PDB entry 5KDQ | X-ray diffraction, 2.15 A resolution | chains C and D of the 4 polymer chains in the assembly

Chain C:
Protein: Hemoglobin subunit alpha
From: Homo sapiens
UniProt: P69905 (HBA_HUMAN); residues 1-141 here correspond to UniProt positions 2-142 (UniProt number = residue number + 1)
Amino-acid sequence (141 residues; each row starts with the number of its first residue):
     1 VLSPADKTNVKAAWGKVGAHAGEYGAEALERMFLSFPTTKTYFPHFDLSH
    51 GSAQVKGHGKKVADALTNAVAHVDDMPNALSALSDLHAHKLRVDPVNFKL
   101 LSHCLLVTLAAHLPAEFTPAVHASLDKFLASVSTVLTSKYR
Swiss-Prot annotation at these positions:
  - binding site (O2): His58
  - binding site (heme b): His87
  - site: Thr8, Asn9 (Microbial infection: Cleavage), Lys11 (Not glycated), Ala13, Trp14 (Microbial infection: Cleavage), Tyr24, Gly25 (Microbial infection: Cleavage), Leu29, Glu30 (Microbial infection: Cleavage), His45, Phe46 (Microbial infection: Cleavage), Asp47, Leu48 (Microbial infection: Cleavage), Ser52, Ala53 (Microbial infection: Cleavage), Val55, Lys56 (Microbial infection: Cleavage), Lys56 (Not glycated), Gly59, Lys60 (Microbial infection: Cleavage), Lys60 (Not glycated), Lys90 (Not glycated), Leu91, Arg92 (Microbial infection: Cleavage), Lys99 (Not glycated), Leu106, Val107 (Microbial infection: Cleavage), Thr108, Leu109 (Microbial infection: Cleavage), Val121, His122 (Microbial infection: Cleavage), Ser133, Thr134 (Microbial infection: Cleavage)
  - modified residue: Ser3 (Phosphoserine), Lys7 (N6-succinyllysine), Thr8 (Phosphothreonine), Lys11 (N6-succinyllysine), Lys16 (N6-acetyllysine), Tyr24 (Phosphotyrosine), Ser35 (Phosphoserine), Lys40 (N6-succinyllysine), Ser49 (Phosphoserine), Ser102 (Phosphoserine), Thr108 (Phosphothreonine), Ser124 (Phosphoserine), Ser131 (Phosphoserine), Thr134 (Phosphothreonine), Thr137 (Phosphothreonine), Ser138 (Phosphoserine)
  - glycosylation (N-linked (Glc) (glycation) lysine): Lys7, Lys16, Lys40, Lys61
Metal / ion sites: heme Fe near His87 (its only coordinating residue here)
Residues lining bound ligands:
  - heme (HEM): Met32, Thr39, Tyr42, Phe43, His45, Phe46, His58, Lys61, Val62, Ala65, Leu66, Leu83, Leu86, His87, Leu91, Val93, Asn97, Phe98, Leu101, Leu105, Val132, Leu136
  - KOH (3-[2-chloranyl-4-(1H-imidazol-2-yl)phenoxy]propanoic acid): Val1, Leu2, Lys127, Phe128, Ala130, Ser131
What the authors report for this chain:
  - binding site for KOH: Val1, Leu2, Lys127, Ala130, Ser131, Thr137, Ser138, Arg141

Chain D:
Protein: Hemoglobin subunit beta
From: Homo sapiens
UniProt: P68871 (HBB_HUMAN); residues 1-146 here correspond to UniProt positions 2-147 (UniProt number = residue number + 1)
Amino-acid sequence (146 residues; row label = number of the first residue in the row):
     1 VHLTPEEKSAVTALWGKVNVDEVGGEALGRLLVVYPWTQRFFESFGDLST
    51 PDAVMGNPKVKAHGKKVLGAFSDGLAHLDNLKGTFATLSELHCDKLHVDP
   101 ENFRLLGNVLVCVLAHHFGKEFTPPVQAAYQKVVAGVANALAHKYH
Swiss-Prot annotation at these positions:
  - binding site ((2R)-2,3-bisphosphoglycerate): Val1, His2, Lys82, His143
  - binding site (heme b): His63, His92
  - site: Glu7, Lys8 (Microbial infection: Cleavage), Gly25, Glu26 (Microbial infection: Cleavage), Gly29, Arg30 (Microbial infection: Cleavage), Tyr35, Pro36 (Microbial infection: Cleavage), Trp37, Thr38 (Microbial infection: Cleavage), Phe45, Gly46 (Microbial infection: Cleavage), Asp52, Ala53 (Microbial infection: Cleavage), Gly56, Asn57 (Microbial infection: Cleavage), Lys59 (Not glycated), Phe71, Ser72 (Microbial infection: Cleavage), Gly74, Leu75 (Microbial infection: Cleavage), Lys82 (Not glycated), Thr84, Phe85 (Microbial infection: Cleavage), His92, Cys93 (Microbial infection: Cleavage), Lys95 (Not glycated), Arg104, Leu105 (Microbial infection: Cleavage), Leu110, Val111 (Microbial infection: Cleavage), Gly119, Lys120 (Microbial infection: Cleavage), Phe122, Thr123 (Microbial infection: Cleavage), Ala128, Ala129 (Microbial infection: Cleavage) and 2 more in UniProt
  - modified residue: Val1 (N-acetylvaline), Ser9 (Phosphoserine), Thr12 (Phosphothreonine), Ser44 (Phosphoserine), Thr50 (Phosphothreonine), Lys59 (N6-acetyllysine), Lys82 (N6-acetyllysine), Thr87 (Phosphothreonine), Cys93 (S-nitrosocysteine), Lys144 (N6-acetyllysine)
  - glycosylation: Val1 (N-linked (Glc) (glycation) valine), Lys8 (N-linked (Glc) (glycation) lysine), Lys17 (N-linked (Glc) (glycation) lysine), Lys66 (N-linked (Glc) (glycation) lysine), Lys120 (N-linked (Glc) (glycation) lysine), Lys144 (N-linked (Glc) (glycation) lysine)
Metal / ion sites: heme Fe near His92 (its only coordinating residue here)
Residues lining bound ligands: heme (HEM): Leu31, Thr38, Phe41, Phe42, Phe45, His63, Lys66, Val67, Ala70, Phe71, Phe85, Leu88, His92, Leu96, Val98, Asn102, Phe103, Leu106, Val137, Leu141

Interface between chain C and chain D:
Residue-residue contacts - 40 pairs, chain C then chain D:
  Glu30(C) - Pro124(D)
  Arg31(C) - Phe122(D)  hydrogen bond (side chain-backbone)
  Arg31(C) - Thr123(D)
  Arg31(C) - Pro124(D)
  Arg31(C) - Gln127(D)  hydrogen bond
  Leu34(C) - Pro124(D)
  Leu34(C) - Pro125(D)
  Leu34(C) - Ala128(D)
  Ser35(C) - Gln127(D)
  Ser35(C) - Ala128(D)  hydrogen bond (side chain-backbone)
  Ser35(C) - Gln131(D)
  Phe36(C) - Gln131(D)
  His103(C) - Asn108(D)
  His103(C) - Val111(D)
  His103(C) - Gln131(D)  hydrogen bond
  Cys104(C) - Gln127(D)
  Val107(C) - Val111(D)  hydrophobic
  Val107(C) - Ala115(D)  hydrophobic
  Val107(C) - Gln127(D)
  Ala110(C) - Cys112(D)
  Ala110(C) - Ala115(D)
  Ala110(C) - His116(D)
  Ala111(C) - Ala115(D)
  Ala111(C) - Gly119(D)
  Ala111(C) - Lys120(D)
  His112(C) - Lys120(D)  hydrogen bond
  Leu113(C) - His116(D)  hydrogen bond (backbone-side chain)
  Pro114(C) - His116(D)  hydrogen bond (backbone-side chain)
  Phe117(C) - Arg30(D)  hydrogen bond (backbone-side chain)
  Phe117(C) - His116(D)
  Thr118(C) - Arg30(D)
  Pro119(C) - Arg30(D)
  Pro119(C) - Val33(D)
  Pro119(C) - Met55(D)  hydrophobic
  His122(C) - Arg30(D)  hydrogen bond
  His122(C) - Val34(D)
  His122(C) - Cys112(D)
  Ala123(C) - Val34(D)
  Asp126(C) - Val34(D)
  Asp126(C) - Tyr35(D)
Also at the interface, not in a pair above, chain C (22 interface residues in all): Leu106, Ala115, Ala120
Also at the interface, not in a pair above, chain D (23 interface residues in all): Glu26, Pro51, Val109, Lys132

Summary:
Chain C and chain D form an interface of 22 and 23 residues respectively; the contacts include 9 hydrogen
bonds. Among the polar pairs are Arg31(C)-Phe122(D), Arg31(C)-Gln127(D) and Ser35(C)-Ala128(D). Bound to chain
C: heme and compound KOH. Ligands of chain D: heme. The paper reports a binding site for KOH at Val1(C),
Leu2(C) and Lys127(C) among others.
Chain C is Hemoglobin subunit alpha and chain D is Hemoglobin subunit beta, both from Homo sapiens; the
structure, Deoxyhemoglobin in Complex with an Aryloxyalkanoic acid, was determined by X-ray diffraction.
